PDB entry 5DLJ | X-ray diffraction, 2.60 A resolution | chains A and H of the 8 polymer chains in the assembly

[Chain A]
Protein: CRISPR-associated endonuclease Cas1
Organism: Escherichia coli K12
Notes: EC 3.1.-.-
UniProt: Q46896 (CAS1_ECOLI); residue numbers follow UniProt; this construct covers 2-281
Amino-acid sequence (280 residues; row label = number of the first residue in the row):
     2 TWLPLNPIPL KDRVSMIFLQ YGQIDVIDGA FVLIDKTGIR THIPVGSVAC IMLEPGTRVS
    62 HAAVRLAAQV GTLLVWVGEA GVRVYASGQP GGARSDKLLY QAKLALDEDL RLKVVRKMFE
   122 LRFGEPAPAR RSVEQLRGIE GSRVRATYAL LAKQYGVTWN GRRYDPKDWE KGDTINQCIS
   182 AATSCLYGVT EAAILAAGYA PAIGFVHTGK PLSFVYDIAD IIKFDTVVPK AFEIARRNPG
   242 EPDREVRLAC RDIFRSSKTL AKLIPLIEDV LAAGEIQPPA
Unresolved in the structure: 2-14
UniProt features mapped onto this chain:
  - binding site (Mg(2+)): Glu-141, His-208, Asp-221
What the authors report for this chain:
  - binding site for 39-mer DNA N1-F: Trp-3, Tyr-22, Val-27, Asp-29, Gly-30, Arg-59, Ser-61, Glu-80, Arg-84, Tyr-86, Arg-163, Trp-170, Thr-184, Tyr-188, His-208, Tyr-217, Arg-245, Arg-248
  - contacts within the chain: His-208/Asp-218 (hydrogen bond)

[Chain H]
Molecule: 39-mer DNA N1-R
Sequence (39 nucleotides; each row starts with the number of its first residue):
     1 TTTTTTCGTA GCTGAGGCCC TCAGCTACGT TTTTTTTTT

[Interface between chain A and chain H]
Residue-residue contacts (52; chain A residue first):
  Tyr-22(A) with DG29(H), hydrogen bond to the base
  Pro-56(A) with DG29(H), base contact; DT30(H), phosphate contact
  Gly-57(A) with DG29(H), base contact
  Gly-79(A) with DT30(H), phosphate contact
  Glu-80(A) with DG29(H), sugar contact; DT30(H), hydrogen bond to the phosphate
  Val-83(A) with DT30(H), phosphate contact
  Arg-84(A) with DT30(H), hydrogen bond to the phosphate; DT31(H), salt bridge to the phosphate; DT32(H), hydrogen bond to the sugar
  Tyr-86(A) with DT30(H), hydrogen bond to the phosphate
  Arg-138(A) with DT35(H), hydrogen bond to the base
  Arg-146(A) with DT37(H), salt bridge to the phosphate; DT38(H), phosphate contact; DT39(H), salt bridge to the phosphate
  Ala-150(A) with DT38(H), base contact; DT39(H), sugar contact
  Trp-160(A) with DT38(H), base contact
  Asn-161(A) with DT38(H), sugar contact
  Gly-162(A) with DT38(H), sugar contact
  Arg-163(A) with DT33(H), phosphate contact; DT34(H), salt bridge to the phosphate; DT36(H), base contact; DT37(H), phosphate contact
  Arg-164(A) with DT36(H), base contact; DT37(H), base contact
  Tyr-165(A) with DT33(H), base contact; DT34(H), sugar contact; DT36(H), stacking on the base
  Asp-166(A) with DT33(H), hydrogen bond to the base
  Pro-167(A) with DT33(H), base contact; DT36(H), base contact
  Trp-170(A) with DT32(H), stacking on the base; DT33(H), base contact
  Ser-181(A) with DT33(H), hydrogen bond to the sugar
  Ala-182(A) with DT32(H), base contact
  Thr-184(A) with DT33(H), sugar contact; DT34(H), hydrogen bond to the phosphate
  Ser-185(A) with DT32(H), hydrogen bond to the phosphate; DT33(H), phosphate contact
  Tyr-188(A) with DT33(H), phosphate contact; DT34(H), hydrogen bond to the phosphate
  His-208(A) with DT34(H), hydrogen bond to the phosphate; DT35(H), salt bridge to the phosphate
  Lys-211(A) with DT34(H), base contact
  Tyr-217(A) with DT34(H), hydrogen bond to the base
  Asp-244(A) with DT32(H), base contact
  Arg-245(A) with DC28(H), phosphate contact; DG29(H), salt bridge to the phosphate
  Arg-248(A) with DG29(H), salt bridge to the phosphate; DT30(H), sugar contact
Other interface residues (no listed pair), chain A (36 interface residues in all): Ala-147, Lys-168, Asp-169, Asp-221, Leu-249

[In short]
Chain A and chain H form an interface of 36 and 12 residues respectively, with 13 hydrogen bonds, 7 salt
bridges and 2 aromatic stacking contacts. Among the polar pairs are Tyr-22(A)/DG29(H), Arg-138(A)/DT35(H) and
Asp-166(A)/DT33(H). From the paper: a binding site for 39-mer DNA N1-F at Trp-3(A), Tyr-22(A) and Val-27(A)
among others; contacts within the chain involving Asp-218(A) and His-208(A).
Here chain A is CRISPR-associated endonuclease Cas1 (Escherichia coli K12) and chain H is a 39-mer DNA N1-R.
Entry 5DLJ (Crystal Structure of Cas-DNA-N1 complex) was determined by X-ray diffraction together with 5DQT,
5DQU and 5DQZ from the same study.
